Entry 1VIF (X-ray diffraction, 1.80 A resolution); this record covers chain A.

Chain A:
Protein: Dihydrofolate reductase
Source organism: Escherichia coli
Notes: EC 1.5.1.3
UniProt: P00383 (DYR21_ECOLI); numbering as in UniProt (aligned over 17-78)
Chain sequence (62 residues; row label = number of the first residue in the row):
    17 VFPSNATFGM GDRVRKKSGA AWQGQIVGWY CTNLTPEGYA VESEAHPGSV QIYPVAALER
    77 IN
Unresolved in the structure: 17-18
Swiss-Prot annotation at these positions:
  - binding site (NADP(+)): Lys32 to Ala36, Val66 to Tyr69
  - binding site (substrate): Ile68
  - mutagenesis: Ser65 (S65A: No effect), Gln67 (Q67C: Decreases affinity for NADPH and dihydrofolate about 9-fold; Q67H: Increases affinity for dihydrofolate 36-fold. Increases affinity for NADPH 110-fold), Ile68 (I68L/M: Decreases affinity for dihydrofolate about 5-fold. Decreases affinity for NADPH about 7-fold), Tyr69 (Y69F: Decreases affinity for dihydrofolate about 9-fold. Decreases affinity for NADPH about 22-fold; Y69H: Decreases affinity for dihydrofolate about 9-fold. Decreases affinity for NADPH about 60-fold)
Small-molecule neighbours: folic acid (FOL): Val66, Gln67, Ile68, Tyr69

Summary:
Ligands of chain A: folic acid. UniProt lists 9 NADP+-binding residues, substrate-binding residue Ile68 and 4
mutagenesis sites.
Chain A is Dihydrofolate reductase (Escherichia coli); the structure, Structure of dihydrofolate reductase,
was determined by X-ray diffraction (same publication as 1VIE).
